7Y3O - chains H and A of the 3 polymer chains in the assembly; structure by X-ray diffraction, 2.10 A resolution.

# Chain H
Name: Heavy chain of BIOLS56
Organism: Homo sapiens
Amino-acid sequence (226 residues; numbered 1 to 226; the number before each row is that of its first residue):
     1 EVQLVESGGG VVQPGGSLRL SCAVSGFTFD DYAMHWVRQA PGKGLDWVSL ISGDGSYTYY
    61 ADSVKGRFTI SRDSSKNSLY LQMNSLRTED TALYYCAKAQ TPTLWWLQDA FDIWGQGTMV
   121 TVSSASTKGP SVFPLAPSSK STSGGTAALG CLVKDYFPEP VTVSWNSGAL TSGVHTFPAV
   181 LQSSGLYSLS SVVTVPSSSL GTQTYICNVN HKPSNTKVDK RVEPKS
Cystine bridges: Cys22-Cys96, Cys151-Cys207

# Chain A
Name: Spike protein S1
Organism: Severe acute respiratory syndrome coronavirus 2
Notes: fragment: rbd
UniProt: P0DTC2 (SPIKE_SARS2); residues 334-527 here = UniProt positions 334-527
Amino-acid sequence (194 residues; row label = number of the first residue in the row):
   334 NLCPFGEVFN ATRFASVYAW NRKRISNCVA DYSVLYNSAS FSTFKCYGVS PTKLNDLCFT
   394 NVYADSFVIR GDEVRQIAPG QTGKIADYNY KLPDDFTGCV IAWNSNNLDS KVGGNYNYLY
   454 RLFRKSNLKP FERDISTEIY QAGSTPCNGV EGFNCYFPLQ SYGFQPTNGV GYQPYRVVVL
   514 SFELLHAPAT VCGP
Cystine bridges: Cys336-Cys361, Cys379-Cys432, Cys391-Cys525, Cys480-Cys488
Covalent attachments: N-acetylglucosamine (NAG) linked to Asn343
Curated features (UniProtKB/Swiss-Prot):
  - region: Arg403 to Asp405 (Integrin-binding motif), Asn448 to Phe456 (Immunodominant HLA epitope recognized by the CD8+)
  - glycosylation: Asn343 (N-linked (GlcNAc...) (complex) asparagine)
  - natural variant: Gly339 (G339D: In strain: Omicron/BA.1, Omicron/BA.2 and 4 more; G339H: In strain: Omicron/BA.2.75, Omicron/XBB.1.5 and 1 more), Arg346 (R346K: In strain: Mu/B.1.621; R346T: In strain: Omicron/BQ.1.1, Omicron/XBB.1.5 and 1 more), Leu368 (L368I: In strain: Omicron/XBB.1.5, Omicron/EG.5.1), Ser371 (S371F: In strain: Omicron/BA.2, Omicron/BA.2.12.1 and 6 more; S371L: In strain: Omicron/BA.1), Ser373 (S373P: In strain: Omicron/BA.1, Omicron/BA.2 and 7 more), Ser375 (S375F: In strain: Omicron/BA.1, Omicron/BA.2 and 7 more), Thr376 (T376A: In strain: Omicron/BA.2, Omicron/BA.2.12.1 and 5 more), Asp405 (D405N: In strain: Omicron/BA.2, Omicron/BA.2.12.1 and 6 more), Arg408 (R408S: In strain: Omicron/BA.2, Omicron/BA.2.12.1 and 6 more), Lys417 (K417N: In strain: Beta/B.1.351, Omicron/BA.1 and 8 more; K417T: In strain: Gamma/P.1), Asn440 (N440K: In strain: Omicron/BA.1, Omicron/BA.2 and 7 more), Lys444 (K444T: In strain: Omicron/BQ.1.1), 16 further natural variant entries in UniProt
  - mutagenesis: Asn343 (N343Q: Reduced viral infectivity), Leu452 (L452R: Increased resistance to neutralizing antibodies. Decreases HLA binding to NF9 epitope. Increased binding affinity to human ACE2), Tyr453 (Y453F: Decreased HLA binding to NF9 epitope. Increased binding affinity to human ACE2), Ala475 (A475V: Increased resistance to neutralizing antibodies), Val483 (V483A: Increased resistance to neutralizing antibodies), Glu484 (E484D: Increased replication in human TMEM106B overexpressing cells), Phe490 (F490L: Increased resistance to neutralizing antibodies and human covalescent sera neutralization), Gln493 (Q493N: Reduced host ACE2-binding affinity in vitro; Q493Y: Reduced host ACE2-binding affinity in vitro), Asn501 (N501T: Reduced host ACE2-binding affinity in vitro; N501Y: Increased binding affinity to human ACE2), His519 (H519P: Increased resistance to human covalescent sera neutralization)

# Chain H / chain A interface
Pairs across the interface - 27 pairs, chain H then chain A:
  Thr28(H) with His519(A)
  Asp31(H) with Leu518(A); His519(A), salt bridge; Ala520(A), hydrogen bond (side chain-backbone)
  Tyr57(H) with Lys462(A); Glu465(A), hydrogen bond
  Thr101(H) with Arg357(A)
  Pro102(H) with Asn394(A), hydrogen bond (backbone-side chain); Leu518(A); Ala520(A), hydrophobic
  Thr103(H) with Asn394(A); Tyr396(A), hydrogen bond; Glu516(A), hydrogen bond; Leu518(A)
  Leu104(H) with Glu516(A), hydrogen bond (backbone-side chain); Leu518(A), hydrophobic
  Trp105(H) with Trp353(A), hydrophobic; Arg355(A); Tyr396(A); Phe464(A), hydrogen bond (side chain-backbone); Arg466(A)
  Trp106(H) with Pro463(A); Phe464(A); Glu465(A)
  Leu107(H) with Arg466(A)
  Gln108(H) with Arg355(A), hydrogen bond (side chain-backbone); Arg466(A), hydrogen bond
Interface residues without a listed pair, chain H (12 interface residues in all): Tyr59
Interface residues without a listed pair, chain A (15 interface residues in all): Thr393

# Summary
The interface between chain H and chain A involves 12 residues on one side and 15 on the other; the contacts
include 9 hydrogen bonds and 1 salt bridge. Polar contacts include Asp31(H)-His519(A), Asp31(H)-Ala520(A) and
Tyr57(H)-Glu465(A). Covalently linked N-acetylglucosamine: at Asn343(A).
Here chain H is Heavy chain of BIOLS56 (Homo sapiens) and chain A is Spike protein S1 (Severe acute
respiratory syndrome coronavirus 2). Entry 7Y3O (Crystal structure of SARS-CoV-2 receptor binding domain in
complex with human antibody BIOLS56) was determined by X-ray diffraction (same publication as 7Y3N and 8HRD).
